PDB entry 4XGJ | X-ray diffraction, 1.90 A resolution | chain A

# Chain A
Protein: Uncharacterized protein
From: Pectobacterium atrosepticum
Reference sequence: Q6D0N7 (Q6D0N7_PECAS); the construct has insertions or renumbered stretches relative to UniProt, so the offset changes along the chain: 1-313 = UniProt 1-313; 333-354 = UniProt 334-355; 356-442 = UniProt 356-442
Chain sequence (464 residues; each row starts with the number of its first residue; note: 20 numbers in that range are skipped by the numbering (no residue carries them; nothing is unmodelled there); a row labelled like 313A-313T holds insertion residues (313A, then the next letters in order); numbers below 1 keep their minus sign (Mse-21 is residue -21)):
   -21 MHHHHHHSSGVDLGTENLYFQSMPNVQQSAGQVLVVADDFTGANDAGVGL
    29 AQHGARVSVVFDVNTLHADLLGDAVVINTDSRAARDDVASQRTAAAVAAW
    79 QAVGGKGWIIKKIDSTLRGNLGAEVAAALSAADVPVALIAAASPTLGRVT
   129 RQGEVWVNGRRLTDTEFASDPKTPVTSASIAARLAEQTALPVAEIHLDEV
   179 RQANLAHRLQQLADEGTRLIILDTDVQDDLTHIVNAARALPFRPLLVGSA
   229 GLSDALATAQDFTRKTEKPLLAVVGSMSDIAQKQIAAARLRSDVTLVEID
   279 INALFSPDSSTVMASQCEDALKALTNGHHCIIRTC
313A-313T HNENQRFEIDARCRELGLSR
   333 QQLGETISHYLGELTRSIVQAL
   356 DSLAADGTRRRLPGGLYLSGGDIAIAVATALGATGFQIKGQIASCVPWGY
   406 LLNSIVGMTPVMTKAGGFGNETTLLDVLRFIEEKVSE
Disordered / not traced: -21 to 8, 313A-313T, 356-366, 440-442
Construct notes: initiating methionine (-21); expression tag (-20 to 0)
Modified residues: Mse-21, Mse1 (selenomethionine); Mse255, Mse291, Mse413, Mse417 (selenomethionine; parent Met)
What the authors report for this chain:
  - catalytic residues: Asp17 (proposed by the authors, not directly observed)
  - specificity-determining residues: Asp92 (by similarity / conservation)

# Summary
From the paper: the catalytic residue Asp17; the specificity determinant Asp92.
Chain A is Uncharacterized protein (Pectobacterium atrosepticum); the structure, Crystal structure of a domain
of unknown function (DUF1537) from Pectobacterium atrosepticum (ECA3761), Target EFI-511609, APO ..., was
determined by X-ray diffraction together with 4XFM, 4XG0 and 4XFR from the same study.
